Entry 3UIP (X-ray diffraction, 2.29 A resolution); this record covers chains A and D of the 4 polymer chains in the assembly.

== Chain A ==
Name: SUMO-conjugating enzyme UBC9
From: Homo sapiens
Notes: EC 6.3.2.-
UniProtKB: P63279 (UBC9_HUMAN); residue numbers follow UniProt; this construct covers 1-158
Sequence (158 residues; row label = number of the first residue in the row):
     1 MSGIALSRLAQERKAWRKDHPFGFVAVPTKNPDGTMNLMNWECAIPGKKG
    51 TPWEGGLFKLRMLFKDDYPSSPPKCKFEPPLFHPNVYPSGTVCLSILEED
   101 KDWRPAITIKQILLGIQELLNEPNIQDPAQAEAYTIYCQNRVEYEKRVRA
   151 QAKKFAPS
Not modelled in the structure: 1
Modified / non-standard residues: Cys93 (3-sulfinoalanine; CSD); Cys138 (s,s-(2-hydroxyethyl)thiocysteine; CME)
Swiss-Prot annotation at these positions:
  - region: Arg13 to Lys18 (Interaction with SUMO1)
  - active site: Cys93 (Glycyl thioester intermediate)
  - site: Ile4 (Interaction with RANBP2), Val25 (Interaction with RANBP2), Leu57 (Interaction with RANBP2), Asp100, Lys101 (Substrate binding)
  - modified residue: Ser2 (N-acetylserine), Lys65 (N6-acetyllysine), Ser71 (Phosphoserine)
  - cross-link (Glycyl lysine isopeptide (Lys-Gly)): Lys18 (interchain with G-Cter in SUMO2), Lys48 (interchain with G-Cter in SUMO2), Lys49 (interchain with G-Cter in SUMO1), Lys101 (interchain with G-Cter in SUMO2)
  - mutagenesis: Arg13 to Lys14 (Impairs binding to SUMO1 and catalytic activity), Arg17 to Lys18 (Impairs binding to SUMO1 and catalytic activity), Phe22 (F22A: Impairs binding to RANBP2), Val25 (V25A: Impairs binding to RANBP2), Val27 (V27A: Impairs binding to RANBP2), Glu42 (E42A: Slightly impairs binding to RANBP2), Lys48 (K48A: Slightly impairs binding to RANBP2), Glu54 (E54A: Slightly impairs binding to RANBP2), Leu57 (L57A: Impairs binding to RANBP2), Lys59 (K59A: Impairs binding to RANBP2), Arg61 (R61A: Slightly impairs binding to RANBP2), Asn85 (N85Q: Impairs catalytic activity), 4 further mutagenesis entries in UniProt
Reported in the primary citation:
  - catalytic residues: Asn85

== Chain D ==
Name: E3 SUMO-protein ligase RanBP2
From: Homo sapiens
UniProtKB: P49792 (RBP2_HUMAN); residues 2631-2695 here = UniProt positions 2631-2695
Sequence (67 residues; each row starts with the number of its first residue):
  2629 SLDVLIVYELTPTVEEKAKADTLKLPPTFFCYKNRPDYVSEEEEDDEDFE
  2679 TAVKKLNGKLYLDGSEK
Not modelled in the structure: 2629, 2691-2695
Differences from the reference sequence: expression tag (2629-2630); engineered mutation Val2642 (Ala in P49792), Glu2644 (Gln in P49792), Lys2647 (Leu in P49792), Asp2649 (Thr in P49792), Thr2650 (Lys in P49792)
Modified / non-standard residues: Cys2659 (s,s-(2-hydroxyethyl)thiocysteine; CME)
Swiss-Prot annotation at these positions:
  - region: Asp2631 to Val2635 (Interaction with sumoylated RANGAP1)
  - modified residue: Tyr2666 (Phosphotyrosine), Ser2668 (Phosphoserine)
  - mutagenesis: Val2632 (V2632K: Abolishes interaction with sumoylated RANGAP1), Ile2634 (I2634K: Abolishes interaction with sumoylated RANGAP1), Val2635 (V2635K: Abolishes interaction with sumoylated RANGAP1), Pro2640 (P2640A: No effect on SUMO E3 ligase activity), Lys2645 (K2645A: No effect on SUMO E3 ligase activity), Leu2651 (L2651A: Abolishes binding to UBE2I and SUMO E3 ligase activity), Lys2652 (K2652A: No effect on SUMO E3 ligase activity), Leu2653 (L2653A: Abolishes binding to UBE2I and SUMO E3 ligase activity), Pro2654 (P2654A: Impairs SUMO E3 ligase activity), Pro2655 (P2655A: No effect on SUMO E3 ligase activity), Thr2656 (T2656A: Impairs SUMO E3 ligase activity), Phe2657 (F2657A: Abolishes binding to UBE2I and SUMO E3 ligase activity), 5 further mutagenesis entries in UniProt

== Chain A / chain D interface ==
Residue-residue contacts (55; chain A residue first):
  Ile4(A) with Thr2650(D); Leu2651(D)
  Ser7(A) with Leu2651(D)
  Arg8(A) with Leu2651(D), hydrogen bond (side chain-backbone); Lys2652(D), hydrogen bond (side chain-backbone); Leu2653(D)
  Gln11(A) with Lys2647(D); Leu2651(D); Phe2658(D)
  Arg13(A) with Asp2673(D), salt bridge; Glu2675(D), salt bridge
  Lys14(A) with Glu2669(D), salt bridge
  Ala15(A) with Phe2657(D), hydrophobic; Tyr2660(D)
  Arg17(A) with Glu2670(D), salt bridge; Glu2672(D), hydrogen bond (side chain-backbone); Asp2673(D), salt bridge
  Lys18(A) with Tyr2660(D); Tyr2666(D); Ser2668(D), hydrogen bond (side chain-backbone); Glu2670(D)
  Phe22(A) with Lys2687(D); Leu2688(D); Tyr2689(D); Leu2690(D), hydrophobic
  Gly23(A) with Leu2688(D)
  Val25(A) with Phe2677(D), hydrophobic; Ala2680(D), hydrophobic; Leu2684(D), hydrophobic
  Val27(A) with Glu2675(D); Asp2676(D); Phe2677(D); Ala2680(D), hydrophobic
  Lys30(A) with Asp2674(D), hydrogen bond (side chain-backbone); Glu2675(D)
  Met36(A) with Asp2673(D)
  Glu42(A) with Phe2677(D)
  Cys43(A) with Phe2677(D)
  Gly47(A) with Tyr2689(D), hydrogen bond (backbone-side chain)
  Lys49(A) with Tyr2689(D)
  Glu54(A) with Tyr2689(D)
  Gly55(A) with Leu2688(D); Tyr2689(D), hydrogen bond (backbone-side chain)
  Gly56(A) with Leu2688(D)
  Leu57(A) with Leu2684(D), hydrophobic
  Lys59(A) with Phe2677(D)
  Pro69(A) with Leu2651(D); Lys2652(D)
  Pro105(A) with Lys2652(D)
  Ala106(A) with Lys2652(D); Pro2654(D)
  Thr108(A) with Leu2653(D); Pro2654(D); Phe2657(D)
  Pro157(A) with Leu2688(D), hydrophobic
Also at the interface, not in a pair above, chain A (35 interface residues in all): Glu12, Asp19, Ala44, Pro46, Lys48, Ser158
Also at the interface, not in a pair above, chain D (27 interface residues in all): Val2681, Gly2686

== Summary ==
35 residues of chain A and 27 residues of chain D are in contact; the contacts include 7 hydrogen bonds and 5
salt bridges. Among the polar pairs are Arg13(A)-Asp2673(D), Arg13(A)-Glu2675(D) and Lys14(A)-Glu2669(D). The
paper reports the catalytic residue Asn85(A).
Chain A is SUMO-conjugating enzyme UBC9 and chain D is E3 SUMO-protein ligase RanBP2, both from Homo sapiens;
the structure, Complex between human RanGAP1-SUMO1, UBC9 and the IR1 domain from RanBP2 containing IR2 Motif
II, was determined by X-ray diffraction, deposited together with 3UIN and 3UIO.
